PDB entry 8EGI | X-ray diffraction, 2.30 A resolution | chains B and D of the 4 polymer chains in the assembly

[Chain B (and D)]
Molecule: Hemoglobin subunit beta
From: Homo sapiens
Notes: chain D of this document is another copy of the same molecule, construct and numbering; everything in this record applies to it too
UniProtKB: P68871 (HBB_HUMAN); residues 0-146 here correspond to UniProt positions 1-147 (UniProt number = residue number + 1)
Sequence (147 residues; row label = number of the first residue in the row; numbering starts at 0):
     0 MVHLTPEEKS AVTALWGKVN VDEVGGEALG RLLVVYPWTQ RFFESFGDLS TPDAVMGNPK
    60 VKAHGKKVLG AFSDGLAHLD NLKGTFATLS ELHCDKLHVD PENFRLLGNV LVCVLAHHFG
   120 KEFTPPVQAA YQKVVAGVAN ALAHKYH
Unresolved in the structure: 0
Ion coordination: heme Fe near H92 (its only coordinating residue here)
Ligand contacts:
  - carbon monoxide (CMO): L28, F42, H63, V67, H92
  - heme (HEM): L31, T38, F41, F42, H63, K66, V67, A70, F71, L88, L91, H92, L96, V98, N102, F103, L106, V137, L141
Curated features (UniProtKB/Swiss-Prot):
  - binding site ((2R)-2,3-bisphosphoglycerate): V1, H2, K82, H143
  - binding site (heme b): H63, H92
  - site: E7, K8 (Microbial infection: Cleavage), G25, E26 (Microbial infection: Cleavage), G29, R30 (Microbial infection: Cleavage), Y35, P36 (Microbial infection: Cleavage), W37, T38 (Microbial infection: Cleavage), F45, G46 (Microbial infection: Cleavage), D52, A53 (Microbial infection: Cleavage), G56, N57 (Microbial infection: Cleavage), K59 (Not glycated), F71, S72 (Microbial infection: Cleavage), G74, L75 (Microbial infection: Cleavage), K82 (Not glycated), T84, F85 (Microbial infection: Cleavage), H92, C93 (Microbial infection: Cleavage), K95 (Not glycated), R104, L105 (Microbial infection: Cleavage), L110, V111 (Microbial infection: Cleavage), G119, K120 (Microbial infection: Cleavage), F122, T123 (Microbial infection: Cleavage), A128, A129 (Microbial infection: Cleavage) and 2 more in UniProt
  - modified residue: V1 (N-acetylvaline), S9 (Phosphoserine), T12 (Phosphothreonine), S44 (Phosphoserine), T50 (Phosphothreonine), K59 (N6-acetyllysine), K82 (N6-acetyllysine), T87 (Phosphothreonine), C93 (S-nitrosocysteine), K144 (N6-acetyllysine)
  - glycosylation: V1 (N-linked (Glc) (glycation) valine), K8 (N-linked (Glc) (glycation) lysine), K17 (N-linked (Glc) (glycation) lysine), K66 (N-linked (Glc) (glycation) lysine), K120 (N-linked (Glc) (glycation) lysine), K144 (N-linked (Glc) (glycation) lysine)

[How chain B and chain D interact]
Contacting residue pairs - 5 pairs, chain B then chain D:
  K82(B) - H146(D)
  N139(B) - H146(D)  hydrogen bond (side chain-backbone)
  H146(B) - K82(D)
  H146(B) - N139(D)  hydrogen bond (backbone-side chain)
  H146(B) - H146(D)  hydrogen bond
Other interface residues (no listed pair), chain B (5 interface residues in all): H143, Y145
Other interface residues (no listed pair), chain D (4 interface residues in all): Y145

[Overview]
5 residues of chain B and 4 residues of chain D are in contact; the contacts include 3 hydrogen bonds. Polar
contacts include N139(B)-H146(D) and H146(B)-H146(D). Ligands of chain B: carbon monoxide and heme.
Chain B and chain D are both Hemoglobin subunit beta (Homo sapiens); the structure, X-ray structure of
carbonmonoxy hemoglobin in complex with VZHE039-NO, was determined by X-ray diffraction.
